Entry 9BZE (electron microscopy, 4.19 A resolution (low resolution: residue-level contacts below are approximate; hydrogen-bond / salt-bridge calls are withheld)); this record covers chains A and C of the 4 polymer chains in the assembly.

Chain A:
Protein: Ribonucleoside-diphosphate reductase subunit alpha
Source organism: Bacillus subtilis
Notes: EC 1.17.4.1
Reference sequence: P50620 (RIR1_BACSU); numbering as in UniProt (aligned over 1-700)
Sequence (700 residues; row label = number of the first residue in the row):
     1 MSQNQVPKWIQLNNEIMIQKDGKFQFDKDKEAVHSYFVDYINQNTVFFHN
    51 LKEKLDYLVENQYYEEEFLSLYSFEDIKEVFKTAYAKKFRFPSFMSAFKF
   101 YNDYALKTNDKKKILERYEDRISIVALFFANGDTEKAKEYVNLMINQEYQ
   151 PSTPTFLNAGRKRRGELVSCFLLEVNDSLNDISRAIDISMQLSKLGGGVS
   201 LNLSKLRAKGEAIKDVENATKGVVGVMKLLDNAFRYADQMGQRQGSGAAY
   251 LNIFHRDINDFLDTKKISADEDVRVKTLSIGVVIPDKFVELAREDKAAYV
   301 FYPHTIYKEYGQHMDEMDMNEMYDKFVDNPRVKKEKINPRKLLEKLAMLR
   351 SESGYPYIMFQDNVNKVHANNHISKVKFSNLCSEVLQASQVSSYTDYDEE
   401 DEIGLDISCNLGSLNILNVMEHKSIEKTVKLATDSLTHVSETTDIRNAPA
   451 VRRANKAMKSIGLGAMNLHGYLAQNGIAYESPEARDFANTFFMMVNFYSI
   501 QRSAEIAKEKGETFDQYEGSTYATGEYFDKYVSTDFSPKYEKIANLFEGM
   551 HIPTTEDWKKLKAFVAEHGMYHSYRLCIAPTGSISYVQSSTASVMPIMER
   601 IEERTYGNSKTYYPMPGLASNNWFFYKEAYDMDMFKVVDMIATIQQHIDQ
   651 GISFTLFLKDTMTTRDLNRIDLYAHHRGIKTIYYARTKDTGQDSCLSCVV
Disordered / not traced: 1-5, 689-700
UniProt features mapped onto this chain:
  - active site: Asn380 (Proton acceptor), Cys382 (Cysteine radical intermediate), Glu384 (Proton acceptor)
  - binding site (substrate): Thr153, Ser169, Cys170, Gly198, Asn380 to Glu384, Pro580 to Ile584
  - site: Cys170 (Important for hydrogen atom transfer), Asp177 (Allosteric effector binding), Arg207 (Allosteric effector binding), Cys409 (Important for hydrogen atom transfer), Tyr683 (Important for electron transfer), Tyr684 (Important for electron transfer), Cys695 (Interacts with thioredoxin/glutaredoxin), Cys698 (Interacts with thioredoxin/glutaredoxin)
Ligand contacts:
  - ATP (adenosine-5'-triphosphate): Val33, His34, Phe37, Asn42, Phe89, Arg90, Phe91, Arg117
  - GDP (guanosine-5'-diphosphate): Val46, Phe47, Phe48, His49, Asn50, Leu51, Lys54, Lys78, Phe81, Lys82, Tyr85, Asp120
  - dTTP (TTP), molecule 1: Asp177, Ser178, Leu179, Ile182, Leu206, Arg207, Ala212, Ile213, Lys214, Ala219, Thr220, Lys221, His304
  - dTTP (TTP), molecule 2: Lys194, Tyr236, Ala237, Asp238, Met240
What the authors report for this chain:
  - catalytic residues: Cys382, Tyr684 (citing earlier work)

Chain C:
Protein: Ribonucleoside-diphosphate reductase subunit beta
Source organism: Bacillus subtilis
Notes: EC 1.17.4.1
Reference sequence: P50621 (RIR2_BACSU); numbering as in UniProt (aligned over 1-329)
Sequence (350 residues; row label = number of the first residue in the row; numbers below 1 keep their minus sign (Met-20 is residue -20)):
   -20 MGSSHHHHHHSSGLVPRGSHMMTKIYDAANWSKHEDDFTQMFYNQNVKQF
    30 WLPEEIALNGDLLTWKYLGKNEQDTYMKVLAGLTLLDTEQGNTGMPIVAE
    80 HVDGHQRKAVLNFMAMMENAVHAKSYSNIFMTLAPTETINEVFEWVKQNK
   130 YLQKKAQMIVGLYKAIQKDDEISLFKAMVASVYLESFLFYSGFYYPLYFY
   180 GQGKLMQSGEIINLILRDEAIHGVYVGLLAQEIYNKQTEEKKAELREFAI
   230 DLLNQLYENELEYTEDLYDQVGLSHDVKKFIRYNANKALMNLGFDPYFEE
   280 EDINPIVLNGLNTKTKSHDFFSMKGNGYKKATVEPLKDDDFYFEDEKEQI
Disordered / not traced: -20 to 15, 291-308, 323-329
Differences from the reference sequence: initiating methionine (-20); expression tag (-19 to 0)
UniProt features mapped onto this chain:
  - active site: Tyr105
  - binding site (Fe cation): Asp66, Glu97, His101, Glu164, Glu198, His201
Metal / ion sites: Mn2+ site 1: Asp66, Glu97, His101, Glu198; Mn2+ site 2: Glu97, Glu164, Glu198, His201

How chain A and chain C interact:
Contacting residue pairs - 31 pairs, chain A then chain C:
  Ala292(A) - Phe320(C)
  Arg293(A) - Phe320(C)
  Arg293(A) - Tyr321(C)
  Arg340(A) - Leu315(C)
  Arg340(A) - Lys316(C)
  Arg340(A) - Asp317(C)
  Arg340(A) - Phe320(C)
  Leu343(A) - Leu315(C)
  Leu343(A) - Phe320(C)
  Glu344(A) - Pro314(C)
  Glu344(A) - Leu315(C)
  Ser351(A) - Ala310(C)
  Glu352(A) - Lys309(C)
  Thr663(A) - Thr311(C)
  Thr663(A) - Glu313(C)
  Thr664(A) - Thr311(C)
  Thr664(A) - Val312(C)
  Thr664(A) - Glu313(C)
  Arg665(A) - Glu313(C)
  Arg665(A) - Pro314(C)
  Arg665(A) - Lys316(C)
  Arg665(A) - Asp319(C)
  Asn668(A) - Leu315(C)
  Arg669(A) - Asp318(C)
  Arg669(A) - Asp319(C)
  Arg669(A) - Phe322(C)
  Leu672(A) - Asp319(C)
  Leu672(A) - Phe320(C)
  Leu672(A) - Phe322(C)
  Tyr673(A) - Phe322(C)
  His676(A) - Phe322(C)
Other interface residues (no listed pair), chain A (19 interface residues in all): Val289, Phe635, Thr661, Met662

Summary:
19 residues of chain A and 14 residues of chain C are in contact. Bound to chain A: ATP, GDP and dTTP. UniProt
lists 3 active-site residues and 14 substrate-binding residues on chain A; active-site residue Tyr105(C) and 6
Fe cation-binding residues on chain C. The paper reports catalytic residues Cys382(A) and Tyr684(A).
Here chain A is Ribonucleoside-diphosphate reductase subunit alpha and chain C is Ribonucleoside-diphosphate
reductase subunit beta, both from Bacillus subtilis. Entry 9BZE (Class 26 model for combined refinement of
Bacillus subtilis ribonucleotide reductase complex) was determined by electron microscopy (same publication as
9BW3, 9BWX, 9BX2, 9BX3, 9BX6, 9BX8 and 39 further entries).
